Entry 6UWZ (electron microscopy, 2.69 A resolution); this record covers chains E and G of the 7 polymer chains in the assembly.

# Chain E
Molecule: Acetylcholine receptor subunit gamma
From: Tetronarce californica
Reference sequence: P02714 (ACHG_TETCF); residues 1-489 here correspond to UniProt positions 18-506 (UniProt number = residue number + 17)
Chain sequence (489 residues; numbered 1 to 489; the number before each row is that of its first residue):
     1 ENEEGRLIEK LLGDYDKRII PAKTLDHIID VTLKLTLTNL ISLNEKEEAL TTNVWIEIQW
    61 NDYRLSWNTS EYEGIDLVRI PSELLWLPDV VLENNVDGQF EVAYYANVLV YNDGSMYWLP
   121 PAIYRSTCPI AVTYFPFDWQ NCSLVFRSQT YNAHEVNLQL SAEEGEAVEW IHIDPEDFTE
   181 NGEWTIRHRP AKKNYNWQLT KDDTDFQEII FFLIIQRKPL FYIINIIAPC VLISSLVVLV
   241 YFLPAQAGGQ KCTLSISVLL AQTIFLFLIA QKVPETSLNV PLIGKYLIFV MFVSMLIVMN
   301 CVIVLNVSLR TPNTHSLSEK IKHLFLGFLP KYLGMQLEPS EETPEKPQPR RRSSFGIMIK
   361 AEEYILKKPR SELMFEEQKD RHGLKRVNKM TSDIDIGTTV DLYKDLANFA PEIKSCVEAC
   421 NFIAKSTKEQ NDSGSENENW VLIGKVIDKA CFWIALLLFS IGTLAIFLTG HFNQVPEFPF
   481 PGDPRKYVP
Unresolved in the structure: 331-409
Modified residues: Cys-451 (S-palmitoyl-L-cysteine; P1L)
UniProt features mapped onto this chain:
  - modified residue: Tyr-364 (Phosphotyrosine)
  - glycosylation: Asn-68 (N-linked (GlcNAc...) asparagine)
Cystine bridges: Cys-128/Cys-142
Covalently attached groups: N-acetylglucosamine (NAG) linked to Asn-68; glycan linked to Asn-141
What the authors report for this chain:
  - disease-associated variants - E183K: decreased signaling (citing earlier work)

# Chain G
Molecule: Alpha-bungarotoxin
Reference sequence: P60615 (3L21A_BUNMU); residues 1-74 here correspond to UniProt positions 22-95 (UniProt number = residue number + 21)
Chain sequence (74 residues; numbered 1 to 74; the number before each row is that of its first residue):
     1 IVCHTTATSP ISAVTCPPGE NLCYRKMWCD AFCSSRGKVV ELGCAATCPS KKPYEEVTCC
    61 STDKCNPHPK QRPG
Unresolved in the structure: 74
Cystine bridges: Cys-3/Cys-23, Cys-16/Cys-44, Cys-29/Cys-33, Cys-48/Cys-59, Cys-60/Cys-65

# Interface between chain E and chain G
Residue-residue contacts (14):
  Lys-34(E) / Ser-34(G)
  Thr-36(E) / Ala-31(G)
  Trp-55(E) / Ala-31(G)  hydrophobic
  Trp-55(E) / Phe-32(G)  hydrophobic
  Glu-57(E) / Ser-34(G)
  Tyr-117(E) / Ser-35(G)
  Leu-119(E) / Phe-32(G)  hydrophobic
  Glu-163(E) / Ser-34(G)  hydrogen bond
  His-172(E) / Asp-30(G)  hydrogen bond (side chain-backbone)
  His-172(E) / Ala-31(G)  hydrogen bond (side chain-backbone)
  His-172(E) / Cys-33(G)
  Asp-174(E) / Asp-30(G)
  Pro-175(E) / Tyr-54(G)  hydrophobic
  Glu-176(E) / Trp-28(G)  hydrogen bond
Also at the interface, not in a pair above, chain G (9 interface residues in all): Cys-29
From the paper, about this interface:
  - residue pairs: Trp-55(E)/Phe-32(G)

# Summary
The interface between chain E and chain G involves 11 residues on one side and 9 on the other, with 4 hydrogen
bonds. Polar contacts include Glu-163(E)/Ser-34(G), His-172(E)/Asp-30(G) and His-172(E)/Ala-31(G). The authors
report a contact between Trp-55(E) and Phe-32(G). N-acetylglucosamine is covalently linked to Asn-68(E). From
the paper: E183K of chain E reduces signaling.
Chain E is Acetylcholine receptor subunit gamma (Tetronarce californica) and chain G is Alpha-bungarotoxin;
the structure, Cryo-EM structure of Torpedo acetylcholine receptor in complex with alpha-bungarotoxin, was
determined by electron microscopy.
